PDB entry 9EJG | X-ray diffraction, 2.20 A resolution | chains A and C of the 5 polymer chains in the assembly

== Chain A ==
Name: HLA class II histocompatibility antigen, DQ alpha 1 chain
From: Homo sapiens
UniProtKB: P01909 (DQA1_HUMAN); the construct lacks a stretch of the UniProt sequence and is renumbered around it, so the offset changes along the chain: 1-11 = UniProt 24-34; 12-54 = UniProt 36-78; 56-183 = UniProt 79-206
Amino-acid sequence (183 residues; row label = number of the first residue in the row; note: 1 number in that range is skipped by the numbering (no residue carries it; nothing is unmodelled there)):
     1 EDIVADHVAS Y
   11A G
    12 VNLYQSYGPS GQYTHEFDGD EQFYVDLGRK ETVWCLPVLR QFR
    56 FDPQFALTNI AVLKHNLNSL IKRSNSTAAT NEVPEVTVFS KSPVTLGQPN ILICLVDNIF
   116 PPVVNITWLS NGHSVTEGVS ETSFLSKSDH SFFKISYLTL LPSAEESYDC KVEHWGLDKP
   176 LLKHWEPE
Not modelled in the structure: 1-2, 183
Cystine bridges: Cys109-Cys165
Covalently attached groups: N-acetylglucosamine (NAG) linked to Asn120
Swiss-Prot annotation at these positions:
  - region: Glu181 to Glu183 (Connecting peptide)
  - glycosylation (N-linked (GlcNAc...) asparagine): Asn80, Asn120

== Chain C ==
Name: glia-omega 1 peptide
From: Homo sapiens
Amino-acid sequence (11 residues; row label = number of the first residue in the row; numbering starts at 0):
     0 QPFPQPEQPF P
Not modelled in the structure: 10

== Interface between chain A and chain C ==
Residue-residue contacts (27):
  Tyr11(A) - Pro3(C)
  Tyr11(A) - Gln4(C)  hydrogen bond (backbone-backbone)
  Tyr24(A) - Pro3(C)
  His26(A) - Pro3(C)
  Phe53(A) - Pro1(C)
  Arg54(A) - Gln0(C)
  Arg54(A) - Pro1(C)
  Phe56(A) - Gln0(C)
  Phe56(A) - Pro1(C)
  Phe56(A) - Pro3(C)  hydrophobic
  Asp57(A) - Gln0(C)
  Phe60(A) - Pro3(C)  hydrophobic
  Phe60(A) - Gln4(C)
  Phe60(A) - Pro5(C)
  Asn64(A) - Gln4(C)  hydrogen bond (side chain-backbone)
  Asn64(A) - Pro5(C)
  Asn64(A) - Glu6(C)  hydrogen bond (side chain-backbone)
  Val67(A) - Glu6(C)
  Val67(A) - Gln7(C)
  Val67(A) - Pro8(C)
  His70(A) - Phe9(C)
  Asn71(A) - Glu6(C)
  Asn71(A) - Gln7(C)  hydrogen bond (side chain-backbone)
  Asn71(A) - Pro8(C)
  Asn71(A) - Phe9(C)  hydrogen bond (side chain-backbone)
  Ser74(A) - Phe9(C)
  Leu75(A) - Phe9(C)  hydrophobic
Other interface residues (no listed pair), chain A (16 interface residues in all): Trp45, Leu68
Other interface residues (no listed pair), chain C (10 interface residues in all): Phe2

== Overview ==
16 residues of chain A and 10 residues of chain C are in contact, with 5 hydrogen bonds. Polar contacts
include Asn64(A)-Gln4(C), Asn64(A)-Glu6(C) and Asn71(A)-Gln7(C). Covalently linked N-acetylglucosamine: at
Asn120(A).
Here chain A is HLA class II histocompatibility antigen, DQ alpha 1 chain and chain C is glia-omega 1 peptide,
both from Homo sapiens. Entry 9EJG (Peptide-independent T cell receptor recognition of HLA-DQ2) was determined
by X-ray diffraction together with 9EJH and 9EJI from the same study.
